Entry 8GXY (electron microscopy, 2.80 A resolution); this record covers chains B and D of the 12 polymer chains in the assembly.

Chain B:
Name: V-type ATP synthase alpha chain
Source organism: Thermus thermophilus HB8
Notes: EC 7.1.2.2
UniProt: Q56403 (VATA_THET8); numbering as in UniProt (aligned over 1-578)
Amino-acid sequence (578 residues; each row starts with the number of its first residue):
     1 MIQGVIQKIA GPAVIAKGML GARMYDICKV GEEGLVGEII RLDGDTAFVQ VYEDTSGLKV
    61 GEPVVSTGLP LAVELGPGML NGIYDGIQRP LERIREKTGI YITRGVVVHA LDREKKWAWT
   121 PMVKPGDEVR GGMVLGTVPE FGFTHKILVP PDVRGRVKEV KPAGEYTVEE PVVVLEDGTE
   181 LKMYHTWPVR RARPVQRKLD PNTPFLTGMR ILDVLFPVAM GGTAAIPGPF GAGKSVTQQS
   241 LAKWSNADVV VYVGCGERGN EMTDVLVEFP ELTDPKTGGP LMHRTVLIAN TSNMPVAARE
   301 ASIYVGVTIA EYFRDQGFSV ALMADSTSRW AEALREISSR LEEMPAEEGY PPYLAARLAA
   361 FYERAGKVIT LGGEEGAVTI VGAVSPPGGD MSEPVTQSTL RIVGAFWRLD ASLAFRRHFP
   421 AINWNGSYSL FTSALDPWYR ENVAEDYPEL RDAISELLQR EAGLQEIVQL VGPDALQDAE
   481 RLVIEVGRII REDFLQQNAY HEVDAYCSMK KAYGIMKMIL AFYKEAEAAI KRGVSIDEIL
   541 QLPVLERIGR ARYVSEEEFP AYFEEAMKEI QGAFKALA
Differences from the reference sequence: conflict A232 (Ser in Q56403), S235 (Thr in Q56403)
From the paper describing this entry:
  - binding site for sulfate ion: K234, S235

Chain D:
Name: V-type ATP synthase beta chain
Source organism: Thermus thermophilus HB8
UniProt: Q56404 (VATB_THET8); residue numbers follow UniProt; this construct covers 1-478
Amino-acid sequence (478 residues; numbered 1 to 478; the number before each row is that of its first residue):
     1 MDLLKKEYTG ITYISGPLLF VENAKDLAYG AIVDIKDGTG RVRGGQVIEV SEEYAVIQVF
    61 EETTGLDLAT TSVSLVEDVA RLGVSKEMLG RRFNGIGKPI DGLPPITPEK RLPITGLPLN
   121 PVARRKPEQF IQTGISTIDV MNTLVRGQKL PIFSGSGLPA NEIAAQIARQ ATVRPDLSGE
   181 GEKEEPFAVV FAAMGITQRE LSYFIQEFER TGALSRSVLF LNKADDPTIE RILTPRMALT
   241 VAEYLAFEHD YHVLVILTDM TNYCEALREI GAAREEIPGR RGYPGYMYTD LATIYERAGV
   301 VEGKKGSVTQ IPILSMPDDD RTHPIPDLTG YITEGQIQLS RELHRKGIYP PIDPLPSLSR
   361 LMNNGVGKGK TREDHKQVSD QLYSAYANGV DIRKLVAIIG EDALTENDRR YLQFADAFER
   421 FFINQGQQNR SIEESLQIAW ALLSMLPQGE LKRISKDHIG KYYGQKLEEI WGAPQALD
Unresolved in the structure: 1-4, 475-478
From the paper describing this entry:
  - binding site for sulfate ion: R360

Chain B / chain D interface:
Pairs across the interface - 88 pairs, chain B then chain D:
  Q7(B) with S51(D); E52(D), hydrogen bond (backbone-backbone)
  K8(B) with E49(D), salt bridge; V50(D); S51(D)
  I9(B) with Y29(D), hydrophobic; E49(D); V50(D), hydrogen bond (backbone-backbone)
  A10(B) with E49(D)
  G11(B) with Y29(D), hydrogen bond (backbone-side chain)
  K17(B) with E52(D), salt bridge
  D54(B) with T115(D)
  T55(B) with Y29(D)
  S56(B) with Y29(D)
  G57(B) with Y29(D), hydrogen bond (backbone-backbone)
  L58(B) with A28(D); Y29(D), hydrogen bond (backbone-backbone)
  K59(B) with D26(D), hydrogen bond (side chain-backbone); A28(D)
  V60(B) with V50(D); S51(D); E52(D)
  L91(B) with N120(D), hydrogen bond (backbone-side chain); P121(D), hydrophobic; V122(D)
  I94(B) with N120(D)
  R95(B) with N120(D); V122(D), hydrogen bond (side chain-backbone); A123(D); E302(D), salt bridge
  I100(B) with L119(D); N120(D), hydrogen bond (backbone-backbone); V301(D), hydrophobic; K304(D)
  Y101(B) with L117(D); P118(D); L119(D), hydrophobic; E243(D), hydrogen bond; F247(D)
  I102(B) with L117(D); P118(D), hydrogen bond (backbone-backbone)
  T103(B) with L117(D)
  F230(B) with L358(D), hydrophobic; R360(D)
  G256(B) with Y288(D)
  R258(B) with E296(D); G330(D), hydrogen bond (side chain-backbone); Y331(D); I332(D); T333(D), hydrogen bond (side chain-backbone); R360(D)
  G259(B) with E296(D), hydrogen bond (backbone-side chain)
  N260(B) with R124(D); P127(D); G147(D), hydrogen bond (side chain-backbone); E334(D), hydrogen bond; L361(D)
  E261(B) with R360(D), salt bridge
  T263(B) with R124(D); R125(D); K126(D)
  D264(B) with K126(D)
  L266(B) with P121(D)
  T291(B) with E296(D)
  S292(B) with Y288(D); A292(D); E296(D), hydrogen bond
  N293(B) with P118(D); A292(D); E296(D)
  V296(B) with T289(D)
  R299(B) with Y288(D); T289(D), hydrogen bond
  S328(B) with Y331(D)
  R329(B) with Y288(D), hydrogen bond; Y331(D), hydrogen bond (side chain-backbone)
  E332(B) with Y288(D)
  R335(B) with R280(D)
  E336(B) with G285(D); Y286(D); T289(D), hydrogen bond
  S339(B) with G285(D)
  R340(B) with Y286(D)
  E348(B) with R280(D), salt bridge
  S385(B) with Y331(D)
  P387(B) with D327(D); Y331(D), hydrophobic
  F415(B) with R453(D)
Interface residues without a listed pair, chain B (51 interface residues in all): I6, I83, E92, E257, M294, G349
Interface residues without a listed pair, chain D (48 interface residues in all): K25, L27, I48, V79, T293, L328

Overview:
51 residues of chain B and 48 residues of chain D are in contact, with 21 hydrogen bonds and 5 salt bridges.
Among the polar pairs are K8(B)-E49(D), K17(B)-E52(D) and R95(B)-E302(D). From the paper: a binding site for
sulfate ion at K234(B), S235(B) and R360(D).
Here chain B is V-type ATP synthase alpha chain and chain D is V-type ATP synthase beta chain, both from
Thermus thermophilus HB8. Entry 8GXY (2 sulfate-bound V1EG of V/A-ATPase from Thermus thermophilus) was
determined by electron microscopy, deposited together with 8GXU, 8GXW, 8GXX and 8GXZ.
